Entry 4F5T (X-ray diffraction, 2.32 A resolution); this record covers chain A.

== Chain A ==
Molecule: Serum albumin
Organism: Equus caballus
Reference sequence: P35747 (ALBU_HORSE); residues 1-583 here correspond to UniProt positions 25-607 (UniProt number = residue number + 24)
Amino-acid sequence (583 residues; row label = number of the first residue in the row):
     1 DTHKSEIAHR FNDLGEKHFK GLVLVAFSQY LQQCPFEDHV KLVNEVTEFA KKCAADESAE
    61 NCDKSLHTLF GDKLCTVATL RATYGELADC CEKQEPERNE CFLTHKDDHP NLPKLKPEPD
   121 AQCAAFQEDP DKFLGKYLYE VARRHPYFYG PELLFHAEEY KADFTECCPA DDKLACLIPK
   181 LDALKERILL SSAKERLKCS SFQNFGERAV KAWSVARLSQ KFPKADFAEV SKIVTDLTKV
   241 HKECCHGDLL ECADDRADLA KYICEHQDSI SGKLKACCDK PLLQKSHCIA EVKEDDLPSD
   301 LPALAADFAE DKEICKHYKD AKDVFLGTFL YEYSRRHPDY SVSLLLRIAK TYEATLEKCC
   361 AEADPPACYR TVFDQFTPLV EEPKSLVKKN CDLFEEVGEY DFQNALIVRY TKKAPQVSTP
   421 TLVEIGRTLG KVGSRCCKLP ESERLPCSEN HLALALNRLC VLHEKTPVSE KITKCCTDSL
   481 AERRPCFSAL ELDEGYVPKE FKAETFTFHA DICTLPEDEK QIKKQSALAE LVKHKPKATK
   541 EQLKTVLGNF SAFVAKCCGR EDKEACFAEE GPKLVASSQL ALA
Cystine bridges: C53-C62, C75-C91, C90-C101, C123-C168, C167-C176, C199-C245, C244-C252, C264-C278, C277-C288, C315-C360, C359-C368, C391-C437, C436-C447, C460-C476, C475-C486, C513-C558, C557-C566
UniProt features mapped onto this chain:
  - binding site (Cu cation): H3
  - binding site (Ca(2+)): E6, D13, E243, D248, E251, D254, D258
  - binding site (Zn(2+)): H67, H246, D248
  - modified residue: S5 (Phosphoserine), S58 (Phosphoserine), S65 (Phosphoserine), T83 (Phosphothreonine), S418 (Phosphoserine), T419 (Phosphothreonine), T421 (Phosphothreonine), S488 (Phosphoserine), K533 (N6-methyllysine), T545 (Phosphothreonine), K563 (N6-succinyllysine)

== Summary ==
From UniProt: Cu cation-binding residue H3, 7 Ca2+-binding residues and 3 Zn2+-binding residues.
Chain A is Serum albumin (Equus caballus); the structure, Crystal Structure of Equine Serum Albumin, was
determined by X-ray diffraction, deposited together with 4F5S, 4F5U and 4F5V.
